4GN9 - chain A; structure by X-ray diffraction, 2.00 A resolution.

Chain A:
Molecule: Regucalcin
Organism: Mus musculus
Notes: EC 3.1.1.17
UniProtKB: Q64374 (RGN_MOUSE); residue numbers follow UniProt; this construct covers 1-299
Amino-acid sequence (299 residues; each row starts with the number of its first residue):
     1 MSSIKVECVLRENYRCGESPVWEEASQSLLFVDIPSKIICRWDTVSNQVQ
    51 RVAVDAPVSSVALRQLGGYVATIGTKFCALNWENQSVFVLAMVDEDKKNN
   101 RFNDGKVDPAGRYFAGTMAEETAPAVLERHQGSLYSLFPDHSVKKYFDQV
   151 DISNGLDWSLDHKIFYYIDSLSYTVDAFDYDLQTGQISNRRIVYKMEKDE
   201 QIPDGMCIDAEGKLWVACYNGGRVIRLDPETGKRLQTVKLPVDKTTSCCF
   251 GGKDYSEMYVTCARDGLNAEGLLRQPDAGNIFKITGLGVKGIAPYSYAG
Not modelled in the structure: 1-2
Metal / ion sites: Ca2+: Glu18, Asn154, Asp204 (together with beta-D-glucopyranose)
Residues lining bound ligands:
  - beta-D-glucopyranose (BGC), molecule 1: Glu18, Ile34, Arg101, Asn103, Met118, Glu121, Pro124, Ala125, Ile152, Asn154, Ser170, Ile202, Asp204, Tyr219
  - beta-D-glucopyranose (BGC), molecule 2: Glu23, Arg41, Gly67, Gly68, Tyr69, Leu80, Asn81, Trp82, Glu83
  - beta-D-glucopyranose (BGC), molecule 3: Met92, Val93, Asp94, Glu95, Asp96, Tyr135, Lys145
Swiss-Prot annotation at these positions:
  - active site: Asp204 (Proton donor/acceptor)
  - binding site (a divalent metal cation): Glu18, Asn154, Asp204
  - binding site (substrate): Arg101, Asn103, Glu121
  - modified residue (N6-succinyllysine): Lys144, Lys244, Lys253
What the authors report for this chain:
  - binding site for beta-D-glucopyranose: Arg101, Asn103, Glu121
  - catalytic residues: Arg101, Asn103, Glu121, Asp204 (proposed by the authors, not directly observed)

In short:
Ligands of chain A: 3 copies of beta-D-glucopyranose. The Ca2+ site is built by Glu18, Asn154 and Asp204.
Curated annotation (UniProt) lists active-site residue Asp204, 3 divalent metal cation-binding residues and 3
substrate-binding residues. From the paper: catalytic residues Arg101, Asn103 and Glu121 among others; a
binding site for beta-D-glucopyranose at Arg101, Asn103 and Glu121.
Chain A is Regucalcin (Mus musculus); the structure, mouse SMP30/GNL-glucose complex, was determined by X-ray
diffraction (same publication as 4GN7, 4GN8, 4GNA, 4GNB and 4GNC).
